Entry 4PLN (X-ray diffraction, 3.20 A resolution); this record covers chains A and B of the 4 polymer chains in the assembly.

[Chain A (and B)]
Protein: Netrin-1
From: Gallus gallus
Notes: fragment: ln-le3; chain B of this document is another copy of the same molecule, construct and numbering; everything in this record applies to it too
UniProtKB: Q90922 (NET1_CHICK); residue numbers follow UniProt; this construct covers 26-457
Chain sequence (432 residues; row label = number of the first residue in the row):
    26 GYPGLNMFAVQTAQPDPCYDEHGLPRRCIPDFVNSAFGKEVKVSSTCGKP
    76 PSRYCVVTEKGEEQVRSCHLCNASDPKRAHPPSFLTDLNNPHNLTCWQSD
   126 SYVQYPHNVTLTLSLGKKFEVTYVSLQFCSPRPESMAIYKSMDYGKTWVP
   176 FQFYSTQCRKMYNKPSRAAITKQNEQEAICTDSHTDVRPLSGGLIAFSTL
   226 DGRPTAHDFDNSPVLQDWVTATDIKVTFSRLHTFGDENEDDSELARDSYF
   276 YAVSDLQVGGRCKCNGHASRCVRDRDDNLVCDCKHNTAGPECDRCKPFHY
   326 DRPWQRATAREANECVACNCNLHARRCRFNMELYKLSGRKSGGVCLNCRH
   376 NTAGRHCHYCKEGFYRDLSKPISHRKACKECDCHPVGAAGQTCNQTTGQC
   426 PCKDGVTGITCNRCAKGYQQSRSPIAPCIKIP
Not modelled in the structure: 26-39, 457
Disulfides: C43-C53, C72-C96, C80-C93, C121-C154, C183-C205, C287-C296, C289-C306, C308-C317, C320-C340, C343-C352, C345-C370, C373-C382, C385-C403, C406-C418, C408-C425, C427-C436, C439-C453
Covalently attached groups: N-acetylglucosamine (NAG) linked to N97, N118, N133
Metal / ion sites: Ca2+: F109, D112, T120, S279

[Interface between chain A and chain B]
Residue-residue contacts - 31 pairs, chain A then chain B:
  E46(A) - R374(B)  salt bridge
  H47(A) - R350(B)  hydrogen bond (side chain-backbone)
  H47(A) - R351(B)
  H47(A) - R374(B)  hydrogen bond (backbone-side chain)
  L49(A) - H348(B)
  L49(A) - A349(B)  hydrophobic
  L49(A) - R350(B)
  L49(A) - H375(B)
  R335(A) - R400(B)  hydrogen bond (backbone-side chain)
  E336(A) - R400(B)  salt bridge
  E339(A) - L347(B)
  L347(A) - E339(B)
  A349(A) - L49(B)
  R350(A) - G48(B)
  R350(A) - L49(B)
  R351(A) - H47(B)
  G363(A) - P396(B)
  R364(A) - P396(B)
  K365(A) - P396(B)
  K365(A) - I397(B)
  K365(A) - S398(B)  hydrogen bond
  R374(A) - E46(B)  salt bridge
  R374(A) - H47(B)
  R374(A) - L49(B)
  P396(A) - G363(B)
  P396(A) - R364(B)
  P396(A) - K365(B)
  I397(A) - K365(B)
  S398(A) - K365(B)
  R400(A) - R335(B)  hydrogen bond (side chain-backbone)
  R400(A) - E336(B)  salt bridge
Also at the interface, not in a pair above, chain A (20 interface residues in all): G48, H348
Also at the interface, not in a pair above, chain B (23 interface residues in all): A337, V341

[Summary]
20 residues of chain A face 23 of chain B across their interface, with 5 hydrogen bonds and 4 salt bridges.
Polar pairs include E46(A)-R374(B), E336(A)-R400(B) and H47(A)-R350(B). Covalently linked N-acetylglucosamine:
at N97(A), N118(A) and N133(A).
Both chains are Netrin-1 (Gallus gallus). Entry 4PLN (Crystal Structure of Chicken Netrin-1 (LN-LE3) complexed
with mouse Neogenin (FN4-5)) was determined by X-ray diffraction together with 4PLO from the same study.
